Entry 4NQZ (X-ray diffraction, 2.60 A resolution); this record covers chains A and D of the 4 polymer chains in the assembly.

# Chain A (and D)
Name: Enoyl-[acyl-carrier-protein] reductase [NADH] FabI
Source organism: Pseudomonas aeruginosa
Notes: EC 1.3.1.9; chain D of this document is another copy of the same molecule, construct and numbering; everything in this record applies to it too
UniProt: Q9ZFE4 (FABI_PSEAE); residues 1-265 here = UniProt positions 1-265
Amino-acid sequence (273 residues; row label = number of the first residue in the row):
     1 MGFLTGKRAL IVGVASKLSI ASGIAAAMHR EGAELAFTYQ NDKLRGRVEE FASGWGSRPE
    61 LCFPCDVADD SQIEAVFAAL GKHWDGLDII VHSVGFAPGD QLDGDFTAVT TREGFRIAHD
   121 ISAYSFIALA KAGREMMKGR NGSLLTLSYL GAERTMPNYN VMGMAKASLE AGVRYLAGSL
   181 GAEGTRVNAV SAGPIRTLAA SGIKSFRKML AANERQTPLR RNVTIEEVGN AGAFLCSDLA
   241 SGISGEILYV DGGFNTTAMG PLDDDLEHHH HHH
Disordered / not traced: 1, 198-207, 260-273 (chain D: 1, 196-207, 260-273)
Construct notes: expression tag (266-273)

# How chain A and chain D interact
Residue-residue contacts - 29 pairs, chain A then chain D:
  Leu150(A) - Ala258(D)  hydrophobic
  Arg154(A) - Arg154(D)
  Arg154(A) - Asn255(D)
  Arg154(A) - Thr256(D)
  Arg154(A) - Thr257(D)
  Arg154(A) - Ala258(D)
  Thr155(A) - Thr256(D)  hydrogen bond (side chain-backbone)
  Thr155(A) - Thr257(D)
  Thr155(A) - Ala258(D)  hydrogen bond (backbone-backbone)
  Thr155(A) - Met259(D)
  Met156(A) - Ala258(D)  hydrophobic
  Met156(A) - Met259(D)  hydrophobic
  Pro157(A) - Met259(D)
  Met209(A) - Met259(D)
  Asn213(A) - Met259(D)
  Phe254(A) - Met259(D)  hydrophobic
  Asn255(A) - Arg154(D)
  Thr256(A) - Arg154(D)
  Thr256(A) - Thr155(D)  hydrogen bond (backbone-backbone)
  Thr257(A) - Arg154(D)
  Thr257(A) - Thr155(D)
  Ala258(A) - Arg154(D)
  Ala258(A) - Thr155(D)  hydrogen bond (backbone-backbone)
  Ala258(A) - Met156(D)  hydrophobic
  Ala258(A) - Phe254(D)
  Met259(A) - Tyr149(D)
  Met259(A) - Thr155(D)
  Met259(A) - Met156(D)  hydrophobic
  Met259(A) - Asn213(D)
Interface residues without a listed pair, chain A (14 interface residues in all): Ala212
Interface residues without a listed pair, chain D (14 interface residues in all): Leu150, Pro157, Met209

# Overview
Chain A and chain D each contribute 14 residues to their interface; the contacts include 4 hydrogen bonds.
Polar pairs include Thr155(A)-Thr256(D) and Thr155(A)-Ala258(D).
Both chains are Enoyl-[acyl-carrier-protein] reductase [NADH] FabI (Pseudomonas aeruginosa). Entry 4NQZ
(Crystal Structure of the Pseudomonas aeruginosa Enoyl-Acyl Carrier Protein Reductase (FabI) in apo form) was
determined by X-ray diffraction, deposited together with 4NR0.
